Entry 8Q5V (X-ray diffraction, 2.74 A resolution); this record covers chains A and B.

Chain A (and B):
Protein: Nitrogenase iron protein 1
Organism: Methanothermococcus thermolithotrophicus DSM 2095
Notes: chain B of this document is another copy of the same molecule, construct and numbering; everything in this record applies to it too
UniProtKB: P25767 (NIFH1_METTL); residue numbers follow UniProt; this construct covers 1-284
Sequence (284 residues; row label = number of the first residue in the row):
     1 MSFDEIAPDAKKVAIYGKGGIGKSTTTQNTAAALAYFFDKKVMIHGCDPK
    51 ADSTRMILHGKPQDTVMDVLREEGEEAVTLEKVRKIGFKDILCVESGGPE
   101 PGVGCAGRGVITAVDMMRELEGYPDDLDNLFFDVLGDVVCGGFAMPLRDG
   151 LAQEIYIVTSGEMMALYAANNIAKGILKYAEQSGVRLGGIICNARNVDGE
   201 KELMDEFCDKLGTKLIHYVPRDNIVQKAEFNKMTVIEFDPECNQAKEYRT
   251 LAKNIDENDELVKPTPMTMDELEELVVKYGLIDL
Not modelled in the structure: 1-2, 279-284 (chain B: 1, 281-284)
Swiss-Prot annotation at these positions:
  - binding site (ATP): Gly-17 to Ser-24
  - binding site ([4Fe-4S] cluster): Cys-105, Cys-140
  - modified residue: Arg-108 (ADP-ribosylarginine)
Bound ions: Mg2+: Ser-24 (together with ADP); 4Fe-4S cluster Fe: Cys-105, Cys-140 (shared with Cys-105(B), Cys-140(B) of chain B)
Ligand contacts:
  - ADP (adenosine-5'-diphosphate): Lys-18, Gly-19, Gly-20, Ile-21, Gly-22, Lys-23, Ser-24, Thr-25, Asp-48, Asp-133, Asn-193, Val-219, Pro-220, Arg-221, Asp-222, Val-225, Gln-226, Glu-229, Gln-244, Tyr-248
  - 4Fe-4S cluster (SF4): Cys-105, Ala-106, Gly-107, Cys-140, Gly-141, Phe-143
From the paper describing this entry:
  - contacts within the chain: Gly-19/Asp-137, Ser-24/Asp-133
  - 4Fe-4S cluster coordination: Cys-105, Cys-140

Interface between chain A and chain B:
Contacting residue pairs (36; chain A residue first):
  Lys-18(A) / Lys-18(B)
  Gly-19(A) / Lys-18(B)  hydrogen bond (backbone-side chain)
  Gly-19(A) / Met-164(B)
  Gly-20(A) / Met-164(B)
  Pro-49(A) / Tyr-167(B)  hydrogen bond (backbone-side chain)
  Lys-50(A) / Met-164(B)
  Lys-50(A) / Tyr-167(B)  hydrogen bond (backbone-side chain)
  Arg-55(A) / Glu-273(B)  salt bridge
  Pro-101(A) / Val-139(B)
  Pro-101(A) / Asn-171(B)
  Pro-101(A) / Gly-175(B)
  Gly-102(A) / Val-139(B)  hydrogen bond (backbone-backbone)
  Gly-102(A) / Tyr-179(B)  hydrogen bond (backbone-side chain)
  Gly-104(A) / Cys-140(B)
  Ala-106(A) / Val-138(B)  hydrophobic
  Ala-106(A) / Cys-140(B)  hydrogen bond (backbone-side chain)
  Asp-137(A) / Asp-137(B)
  Val-138(A) / Ala-106(B)  hydrophobic
  Val-138(A) / Val-138(B)  hydrophobic
  Val-139(A) / Pro-101(B)
  Val-139(A) / Gly-102(B)  hydrogen bond (backbone-backbone)
  Cys-140(A) / Gly-104(B)
  Cys-140(A) / Ala-106(B)
  Met-164(A) / Gly-19(B)
  Met-164(A) / Gly-20(B)
  Met-164(A) / Lys-50(B)
  Tyr-167(A) / Pro-49(B)
  Tyr-167(A) / Lys-50(B)
  Asn-171(A) / Pro-101(B)
  Lys-174(A) / Glu-100(B)  salt bridge
  Lys-174(A) / Pro-101(B)
  Gly-175(A) / Pro-101(B)
  Lys-178(A) / Val-103(B)
  Tyr-179(A) / Gly-102(B)  hydrogen bond (side chain-backbone)
  Phe-230(A) / Val-277(B)  hydrophobic
  Glu-273(A) / Arg-55(B)  salt bridge
Interface residues without a listed pair, chain A (28 interface residues in all): Glu-100, Val-103, Cys-105, Leu-135, Phe-143
Interface residues without a listed pair, chain B (29 interface residues in all): Cys-105, Leu-135, Phe-143, Ala-144, Lys-174, Lys-178

In short:
The interface between chain A and chain B involves 28 residues on one side and 29 on the other, with 8
hydrogen bonds and 3 salt bridges. Polar pairs include Arg-55(A)/Glu-273(B), Lys-174(A)/Glu-100(B) and
Gly-19(A)/Lys-18(B). The paper reports 4Fe-4S cluster coordination by Cys-105(A) and Cys-140(A); contacts
within the chain involving Gly-19(A), Asp-137(A) and Ser-24(A) among others.
Chain A and chain B are both Nitrogenase iron protein 1 (Methanothermococcus thermolithotrophicus DSM 2095);
the structure, MgADP-bound Fe protein of the molybdenum nitrogenase from Methanothermococcus
thermolithotrophicus, was determined by X-ray diffraction together with 8Q50, 8Q5T, 8Q5W and 8Q5X from the
same study.
